PDB entry 5IW1 | X-ray diffraction, 3.00 A resolution | chains A and B

[Chain A]
Name: T-cell receptor alpha chain
From: Mus musculus
Notes: engineered mutation(s): T163C
Chain sequence (194 residues; row label = number of the first residue in the row):
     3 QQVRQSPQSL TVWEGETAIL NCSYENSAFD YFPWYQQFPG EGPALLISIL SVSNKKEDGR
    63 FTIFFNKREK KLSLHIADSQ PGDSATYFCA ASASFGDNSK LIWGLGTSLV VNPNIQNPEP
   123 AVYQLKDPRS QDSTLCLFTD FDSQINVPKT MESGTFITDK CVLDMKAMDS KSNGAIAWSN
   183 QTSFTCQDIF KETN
Unresolved in the structure: 192-196
Disulfide bonds: Cys138-Cys188

[Chain B]
Name: T-cell receptor beta chain
From: Mus musculus
Notes: engineered mutation(s): S167C, C181A
Chain sequence (235 residues; numbered 1 to 235; the number before each row is that of its first residue):
     1 MKVTQMPRYL IKRMGENVLL ECGQDMSHET MYWYRQDPGL GLQLIYISYD VDSNSEGDIP
    61 KGYRVSRKKR EHFSLILDSA KTNQTSVYFC ASSLGHTEVF FGKGTRLTVV EDLRNVTPPK
   121 VSLFEPSKAE IANKQKATLV CLARGFFPDH VELSWWVNGK EVHSGVCTDP QAYKESNYSY
   181 ALSSRLRVSA TFWHNPRNHF RCQVQFHGLS EEDKWPEGSP KPVTQNISAE AWGRA
Unresolved in the structure: 1-2
Disulfide bonds: Cys22-Cys90, Cys141-Cys202

[Interface between chain A and chain B]
Contacting residue pairs - 73 pairs, chain A then chain B:
  Tyr33(A) - Thr97(B)  hydrogen bond (side chain-backbone)
  Tyr37(A) - Glu98(B)
  Tyr37(A) - Val99(B)  hydrogen bond (side chain-backbone)
  Gln39(A) - Gln36(B)  hydrogen bond
  Gln39(A) - Phe89(B)
  Glu43(A) - Phe89(B)
  Gly44(A) - Phe89(B)
  Gly44(A) - Gly102(B)
  Pro45(A) - Phe101(B)
  Leu47(A) - Thr97(B)
  Leu47(A) - Glu98(B)
  Phe90(A) - Gln36(B)
  Phe97(A) - His96(B)  hydrogen bond (backbone-side chain)
  Phe97(A) - Thr97(B)
  Gly98(A) - His96(B)
  Asp99(A) - His96(B)
  Asn100(A) - Tyr49(B)
  Trp105(A) - Tyr34(B)  hydrogen bond
  Trp105(A) - Leu42(B)
  Trp105(A) - Phe101(B)  hydrophobic
  Glu121(A) - Lys134(B)
  Ala123(A) - Lys134(B)
  Tyr125(A) - Ser127(B)
  Tyr125(A) - Ala129(B)
  Tyr125(A) - Glu130(B)
  Tyr125(A) - Asn133(B)
  Tyr125(A) - Lys134(B)  hydrogen bond
  Gln126(A) - Ser127(B)
  Leu127(A) - Phe124(B)
  Leu127(A) - Glu125(B)
  Leu127(A) - Pro126(B)  hydrophobic
  Leu127(A) - Ser127(B)
  Leu127(A) - Thr138(B)
  Leu127(A) - Val140(B)  hydrophobic
  Lys128(A) - Phe124(B)
  Lys128(A) - Glu125(B)  hydrogen bond (backbone-backbone)
  Asp129(A) - Ser122(B)
  Asp129(A) - Leu123(B)
  Asp129(A) - Phe124(B)
  Pro130(A) - Leu123(B)
  Pro130(A) - Glu125(B)
  Arg131(A) - Val121(B)  hydrogen bond (side chain-backbone)
  Arg131(A) - Ser122(B)  hydrogen bond
  Arg131(A) - Leu123(B)
  Ser135(A) - Phe124(B)
  Leu137(A) - Phe124(B)  hydrophobic
  Leu137(A) - Val140(B)  hydrophobic
  Leu139(A) - Thr138(B)
  Thr141(A) - Arg187(B)  hydrogen bond
  Asp142(A) - Lys134(B)
  Asp142(A) - Arg187(B)  salt bridge
  Thr160(A) - Asp169(B)
  Thr160(A) - Tyr173(B)
  Thr160(A) - Ser183(B)
  Asp161(A) - Tyr173(B)  hydrogen bond (backbone-side chain)
  Cys163(A) - Cys167(B)  disulfide
  Cys163(A) - Thr168(B)
  Cys163(A) - Arg185(B)  hydrogen bond (backbone-side chain)
  Val164(A) - Cys167(B)
  Leu165(A) - Gly165(B)
  Leu165(A) - Val166(B)
  Leu165(A) - Cys167(B)  hydrophobic
  Leu165(A) - Arg185(B)
  Leu165(A) - Arg187(B)
  Asp166(A) - Ser164(B)
  Asp166(A) - Gly165(B)  hydrogen bond (backbone-backbone)
  Met167(A) - Arg187(B)
  Lys168(A) - Ser164(B)
  Ser174(A) - Arg185(B)
  Ser174(A) - Arg187(B)
  Asn175(A) - Arg185(B)
  Gly176(A) - Arg185(B)
  Asn182(A) - Arg144(B)  hydrogen bond
Also at the interface, not in a pair above, chain A (46 interface residues in all): Gly42, Ser101, Lys102, Leu103, Ile159, Ile178, Trp180
Also at the interface, not in a pair above, chain B (45 interface residues in all): Thr30, Leu40, Leu44, Ile47, Asp58, Gly95, Lys103, Val188, Ser189, Ala229
Inter-chain disulfides: Cys163(A)-Cys167(B)
Interface features reported in the paper:
  - pairs named by the authors: Tyr125(A)-Asn133(B), Tyr125(A)-Lys134(B), Arg187(B)-Asp142(A)
  - interface residues, chain B: Leu42(B), Phe101(B), Val140(B), Arg187(B), Val188(B)

[Overview]
The interface between chain A and chain B involves 46 residues on one side and 45 on the other; the contacts
include 1 disulfide bond, 14 hydrogen bonds and 1 salt bridge. Polar contacts include Asp142(A)-Arg187(B),
Tyr33(A)-Thr97(B) and Tyr37(A)-Val99(B). The paper describes contacts between Tyr125(A) and Asn133(B),
Tyr125(A) and Lys134(B) and Arg187(B) and Asp142(A). From the paper: interface residues Leu42(B), Phe101(B)
and Val140(B) among others.
Here chain A is T-cell receptor alpha chain and chain B is T-cell receptor beta chain, both from Mus musculus.
Entry 5IW1 (Crystal Structure of B4.2.3 T-Cell Receptor) was determined by X-ray diffraction (same publication
as 5IVX).
